Entry 9IQT (electron microscopy, 2.90 A resolution); this record covers chains B and E of the 5 polymer chains in the assembly.

Chain B:
Name: Guanine nucleotide-binding protein G(I)/G(S)/G(T) subunit beta-1
Source organism: Homo sapiens
UniProtKB: P62873 (GBB1_HUMAN); numbering as in UniProt (aligned over 2-340)
Amino-acid sequence (340 residues; each row starts with the number of its first residue):
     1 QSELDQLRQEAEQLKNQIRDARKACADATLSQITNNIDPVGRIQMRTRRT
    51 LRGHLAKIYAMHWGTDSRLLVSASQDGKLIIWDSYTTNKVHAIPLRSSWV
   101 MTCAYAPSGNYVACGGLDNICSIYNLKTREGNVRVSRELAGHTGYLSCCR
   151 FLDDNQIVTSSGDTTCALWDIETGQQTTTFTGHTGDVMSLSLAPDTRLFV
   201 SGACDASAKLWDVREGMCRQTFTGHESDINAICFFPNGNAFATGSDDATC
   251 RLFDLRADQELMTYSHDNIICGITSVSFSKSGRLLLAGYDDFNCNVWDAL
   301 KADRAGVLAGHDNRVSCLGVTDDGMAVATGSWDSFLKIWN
Differences from the reference sequence: expression tag (1)
Curated features (UniProtKB/Swiss-Prot):
  - modified residue: Ser-2 (N-acetylserine), His-266 (Phosphohistidine)

Chain E:
Name: scFv16
Source organism: Homo sapiens
Notes: antibody fragment or engineered binder
Amino-acid sequence (247 residues; row label = number of the first residue in the row):
     1 DVQLVESGGGLVQPGGSRKLSCSASGFAFSSFGMHWVRQAPEKGLEWVAY
    51 ISSGSGTIYYADTVKGRFTISRDDPKNTLFLQMTSLRSEDTAMYYCVRSI
   101 YYYGSSPFDFWGQGTTLTVSSGGGGSGGGGSGGGGSDIVMTQATSSVPVT
   151 PGESVSISCRSSKSLLHSNGNTYLYWFLQRPGQSPQLLIYRMSNLASGVP
   201 DRFSGSGSGTAFTLTISRLEAEDVGVYYCMQHLEYPLTFGAGTKLEL
Disordered / not traced: 1, 122-135
Disulfides: Cys-159/Cys-229

Interface between chain B and chain E:
Pairs across the interface - 14 pairs, chain B then chain E:
  Asp-66(B) / Tyr-103(E)
  Arg-68(B) / Tyr-103(E)
  Leu-69(B) / Tyr-103(E)  hydrophobic
  Asp-83(B) / Tyr-103(E)
  Val-90(B) / Tyr-102(E)  hydrophobic
  His-91(B) / Tyr-102(E)
  Arg-129(B) / Val-2(E)
  Arg-129(B) / Arg-98(E)  hydrogen bond (backbone-side chain)
  Arg-129(B) / Asp-109(E)  salt bridge
  Arg-129(B) / Phe-110(E)
  Glu-130(B) / Gly-26(E)
  Glu-130(B) / Phe-27(E)
  Gly-131(B) / Phe-32(E)
  Asn-132(B) / Ala-28(E)
Other interface residues (no listed pair), chain E (12 interface residues in all): Ile-100, Ser-197

Summary:
The interface between chain B and chain E involves 10 residues on one side and 12 on the other; the contacts
include 1 hydrogen bond and 1 salt bridge. Polar contacts include Arg-129(B)/Asp-109(E) and
Arg-129(B)/Arg-98(E).
Chain B is Guanine nucleotide-binding protein G(I)/G(S)/G(T) subunit beta-1 and chain E is scFv16, both from
Homo sapiens; the structure, structure of niacin-HCA2-Gi, was determined by electron microscopy.
